8VN4 - chains C and A of the 6 polymer chains in the assembly; structure by X-ray diffraction, 1.75 A resolution.

[Chain C]
Molecule: 13-nt DNA strand
Sequence (13 nucleotides; numbered 401 to 413; the number before each row is that of its first residue):
   401 TTGACTCTCTTAA
Metal / ion sites: Mg2+: DA413 (shared with 1 residue of chain B; 1 residue of chain c); Na+: DA413 (shared with 1 residue of chain B; 1 residue of chain c)

[Chain A]
Protein: Intron-encoded endonuclease I-PpoI
Organism: Physarum polycephalum
Notes: EC 3.1.-.-
UniProt: Q94702 (PPO1_PHYPO); numbering as in UniProt (aligned over 2-163)
Amino-acid sequence (162 residues; each row starts with the number of its first residue):
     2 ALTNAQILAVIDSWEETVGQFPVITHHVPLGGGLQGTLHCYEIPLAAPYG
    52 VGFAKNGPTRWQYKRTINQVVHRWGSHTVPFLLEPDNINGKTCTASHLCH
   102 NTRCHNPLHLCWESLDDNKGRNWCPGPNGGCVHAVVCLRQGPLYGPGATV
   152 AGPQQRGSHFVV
Metal / ion sites: Zn2+ site 1: Cys41, Cys100, Cys105, His110; Mg2+: Asn119 (shared with 1 residue of chain D; 1 residue of chain d); Na+: Asn119 (shared with 1 residue of chain D; 1 residue of chain d); Zn2+ site 2: Cys125, Cys132, His134, Cys138
From the paper describing this entry:
  - mutagenesis - H78A/H98A, H98A: decreased catalytic activity
  - mutagenesis - H78A: unchanged catalytic activity
  - catalytic residues: His78, His98
  - mutagenesis - H98A: abolished binding to metal ion

[Chain C / chain A interface]
Residue-residue contacts - 18 pairs, chain C then chain A:
  DT401(C) with Thr67(A), phosphate contact
  DT402(C) with Arg66(A), salt bridge to the phosphate; Thr67(A), base contact
  DG403(C) with Val52(A), phosphate contact; Gly53(A), hydrogen bond to the phosphate; Lys65(A), hydrogen bond to the base
  DA404(C) with Ala48(A), phosphate contact; Pro49(A), phosphate contact; Ala55(A), base contact; Lys65(A), base contact
  DC405(C) with Ala48(A), phosphate contact; Lys56(A), base contact
  DT406(C) with Lys56(A), base contact; Asn57(A), base contact
  DC407(C) with Asn57(A), hydrogen bond to the base
  DT411(C) with Leu116(A), base contact; Lys120(A), hydrogen bond to the base
  DA412(C) with Asp117(A), sugar contact
Interface residues without a listed pair, chain C (12 interface residues in all): DT408, DT410, DA413
Interface residues without a listed pair, chain A (17 interface residues in all): Tyr50, Phe54, Val72, Arg74

[Overview]
Chain C and chain A form an interface of 12 and 17 residues respectively; the contacts include 4 hydrogen
bonds and 1 salt bridge. Polar contacts include DG403(C)-Lys65(A), DC407(C)-Asn57(A) and DT411(C)-Lys120(A).
Cys41(A), Cys100(A), Cys105(A) and His110(A) coordinate Zn2+ site 1. From the paper: catalytic residues
His78(A) and His98(A); H78A/H98A and H98A of chain A reduce catalytic activity.
Chain C is a 13-nt DNA strand and chain A is Intron-encoded endonuclease I-PpoI (Physarum polycephalum); the
structure, Homing endonuclease I-PpoI-DNA complex:reaction at pH6.0 (K+ MES) with 500 uM Mg2+ for 1200s, was
determined by X-ray diffraction (same publication as 8VMO, 8VMP, 8VMQ, 8VMR, 8VMS, 8VMT and 35 further
entries).
